Entry 6JR0 (X-ray diffraction, 2.50 A resolution); this record covers chains A and J of the 10 polymer chains in the assembly.

# Chain A
Molecule: Histone H3.1
From: Homo sapiens
UniProtKB: P68431 (H31_HUMAN); residues 0-135 here correspond to UniProt positions 1-136 (UniProt number = residue number + 1)
Chain sequence (139 residues; each row starts with the number of its first residue; numbers below 1 keep their minus sign (Gly-3 is residue -3)):
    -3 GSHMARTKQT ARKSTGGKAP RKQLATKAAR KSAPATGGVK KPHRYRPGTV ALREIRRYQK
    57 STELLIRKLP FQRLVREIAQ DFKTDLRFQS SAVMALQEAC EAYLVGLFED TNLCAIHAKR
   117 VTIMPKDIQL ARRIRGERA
Not modelled in the structure: -3 to 37, 134-135
Sequence notes: expression tag (-3 to -1)
Modified positions: Mse0 (selenomethionine); Mse90 (selenomethionine; parent Met); Mse120 (selenomethionine; parent Met)
UniProt features mapped onto this chain:
  - modified residue: Arg2 (Asymmetric dimethylarginine), Thr3 (Phosphothreonine), Lys4 (Allysine), Gln5 (5-glutamyl dopamine), Thr6 (Phosphothreonine), Arg8 (Citrulline), Lys9 (N6,N6,N6-trimethyllysine), Ser10 (ADP-ribosylserine), Thr11 (Phosphothreonine), Lys14 (N6-(2-hydroxyisobutyryl)lysine), Arg17 (Asymmetric dimethylarginine), Lys18 (N6-(2-hydroxyisobutyryl)lysine), Lys23 (N6-(2-hydroxyisobutyryl)lysine), Arg26 (Citrulline), Lys27 (N6,N6,N6-trimethyllysine), Ser28 (ADP-ribosylserine), Lys36 (N6,N6,N6-trimethyllysine), Lys37 (N6-methyllysine), Tyr41 (Phosphotyrosine), Lys56 (N6,N6,N6-trimethyllysine) and 8 more in UniProt
  - lipidation: Lys18 (N6-decanoyllysine)

# Chain J
Molecule: 146-nt DNA strand
From: Homo sapiens
Sequence (146 nucleotides; numbered 147 to 292; the number before each row is that of its first residue):
   147 ATCAATATCC ACCTGCAGAT TCTACCAAAA GTGTATTTGG AAACTGCTCC ATCAAAAGGC
   207 ATGTTCAGCT GAATTCAGCT GAACATGCCT TTTGATGGAG CAGTTTCCAA ATACACTTTT
   267 GGTAGAATCT GCAGGTGGAT ATTGAT
Metal / ion sites: Mn2+ site 1 near DG185 (its only coordinating residue here); Mn2+ site 2 near DG217 (its only coordinating residue here); Mn2+ site 3 near DG267 (its only coordinating residue here); Mn2+ site 4 near DG280 (its only coordinating residue here)

# Interface between chain A and chain J
Pairs across the interface (29; chain A residue first):
  His39(A) with DT152(J), phosphate contact; DA153(J), sugar contact
  Arg40(A) with DA229(J), hydrogen bond to the base; DC230(J), hydrogen bond to the sugar
  Tyr41(A) with DA153(J), hydrogen bond to the sugar; DT154(J), sugar contact; DA229(J), sugar contact; DC230(J), hydrogen bond to the phosphate
  Arg42(A) with DA229(J), phosphate contact
  Pro43(A) with DA228(J), phosphate contact; DA229(J), phosphate contact
  Gly44(A) with DA228(J), hydrogen bond to the phosphate; DA229(J), hydrogen bond to the phosphate
  Thr45(A) with DA229(J), hydrogen bond to the phosphate
  Val46(A) with DA229(J), hydrogen bond to the phosphate; DC230(J), phosphate contact
  Ala47(A) with DA229(J), hydrogen bond to the phosphate
  Arg49(A) with DT154(J), phosphate contact; DC155(J), phosphate contact
  Lys56(A) with DC156(J), phosphate contact
  Arg63(A) with DT237(J), phosphate contact; DT238(J), salt bridge to the phosphate
  Lys64(A) with DT238(J), hydrogen bond to the phosphate
  Leu65(A) with DT237(J), phosphate contact; DT238(J), hydrogen bond to the phosphate
  Pro66(A) with DT237(J), phosphate contact
  Arg69(A) with DT237(J), salt bridge to the phosphate
  Arg83(A) with DG246(J), sugar contact; DC247(J), sugar contact
Interface residues without a listed pair, chain A (19 interface residues in all): Asp81, Lys115
Interface residues without a listed pair, chain J (13 interface residues in all): DA218

# Overview
Chain A and chain J form an interface of 19 and 13 residues respectively, with 11 hydrogen bonds and 2 salt
bridges. Among the polar pairs are Arg40(A)-DA229(J), Arg40(A)-DC230(J) and Tyr41(A)-DA153(J).
Chain A is Histone H3.1 and chain J is a 146-nt DNA strand, both from Homo sapiens; the structure, Crystal
structure of the human nucleosome phased with 12 selenium atoms, was determined by X-ray diffraction together
with 6JR1 from the same study.
